Entry 7SPB (electron microscopy, 3.31 A resolution); this record covers chains A1 and D1 of the 78 polymer chains in the assembly.

Chain A1:
Molecule: TraV
Source organism: Salmonella typhi
UniProt: Q8KNL2 (Q8KNL2_SALTI); numbering as in UniProt (aligned over 1-204)
Sequence (204 residues; each row starts with the number of its first residue):
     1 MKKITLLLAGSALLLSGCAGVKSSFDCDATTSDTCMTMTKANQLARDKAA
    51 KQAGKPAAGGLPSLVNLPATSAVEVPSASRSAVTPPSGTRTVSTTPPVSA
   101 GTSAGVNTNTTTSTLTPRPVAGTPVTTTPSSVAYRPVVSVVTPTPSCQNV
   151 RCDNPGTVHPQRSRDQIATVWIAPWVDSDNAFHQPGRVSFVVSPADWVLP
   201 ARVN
Not modelled in the structure: 1-149
What the authors report for this chain:
  - contacts within the chain: Trp-175/His-183

Chain D1:
Molecule: TraK
Source organism: Salmonella typhi
UniProt: Q8KNL8 (Q8KNL8_SALTI); numbering as in UniProt (aligned over 1-246)
Sequence (246 residues; row label = number of the first residue in the row):
     1 MKNNLPAFLFGTAMMVVMPPAAQAQSPATISLPQGGQFRLSISNTDPNMI
    51 FIPGDKVTAITAPGGMLADKRLTRAGGVLFTSVATRTFTIFVETARGQTF
   101 SVVATPVKGEGRVYRLMSAEPPSRPETRKWETAQAYEKLLISLNRAVLTG
   151 DIPDGYGEVKPLSDGIRLPGGFSVTPLKAWAGDQLRADRYELRNANTWGV
   201 ALREQDFWKPGVRAVMFDNNAQTLMGGGRMTVTVIRGNGEGEDGQR
Not modelled in the structure: 1-24, 242-246
What the authors report for this chain:
  - self-association interface (contacts with another copy of this molecule); pairs are residue here / residue on that copy: Glu-131/Arg-213 (salt bridge)

How chain A1 and chain D1 interact:
Pairs across the interface (11; chain A1 residue first):
  Trp-175(A1) / Glu-131(D1)
  Trp-175(A1) / Ala-133(D1)  hydrophobic
  Val-176(A1) / Lys-129(D1)
  Asp-177(A1) / Lys-129(D1)
  Asp-177(A1) / Glu-131(D1)
  Asp-177(A1) / Ala-133(D1)
  Ser-178(A1) / Lys-129(D1)  hydrogen bond (side chain-backbone)
  Ser-178(A1) / Trp-130(D1)
  Ser-178(A1) / Glu-131(D1)  hydrogen bond (side chain-backbone)
  Ser-178(A1) / Thr-132(D1)
  His-183(A1) / Glu-137(D1)
Also at the interface, not in a pair above, chain A1 (7 interface residues in all): Asp-179, Asn-180
Also at the interface, not in a pair above, chain D1 (7 interface residues in all): Lys-138

Summary:
The chain A1/chain D1 interface involves 7 residues from each chain; the contacts include 2 hydrogen bonds.
Polar contacts include Ser-178(A1)/Lys-129(D1) and Ser-178(A1)/Glu-131(D1). From the paper: a self-association
interface involving Glu-131(D1); contacts within the chain involving Trp-175(A1) and His-183(A1).
Chain A1 is TraV and chain D1 is TraK, both from Salmonella typhi; the structure, Models for C13
reconstruction of Outer Membrane Core Complex (OMCC) of Type IV Secretion System (T4SS) ..., was determined by
electron microscopy together with 7SPC, 7SPI, 7SPJ and 7SPK from the same study.
